3CLB - chains A and D; structure by X-ray diffraction, 3.00 A resolution.

Chain A (and D):
Molecule: Dhfr-ts
Source organism: Trypanosoma cruzi
Notes: EC 1.5.1.3, 2.1.1.45; chain D of this document is another copy of the same molecule, construct and numbering; everything in this record applies to it too
UniProtKB: Q27793 (DRTS_TRYCR); residue numbers follow UniProt; this construct covers 1-521
Amino-acid sequence (521 residues; row label = number of the first residue in the row):
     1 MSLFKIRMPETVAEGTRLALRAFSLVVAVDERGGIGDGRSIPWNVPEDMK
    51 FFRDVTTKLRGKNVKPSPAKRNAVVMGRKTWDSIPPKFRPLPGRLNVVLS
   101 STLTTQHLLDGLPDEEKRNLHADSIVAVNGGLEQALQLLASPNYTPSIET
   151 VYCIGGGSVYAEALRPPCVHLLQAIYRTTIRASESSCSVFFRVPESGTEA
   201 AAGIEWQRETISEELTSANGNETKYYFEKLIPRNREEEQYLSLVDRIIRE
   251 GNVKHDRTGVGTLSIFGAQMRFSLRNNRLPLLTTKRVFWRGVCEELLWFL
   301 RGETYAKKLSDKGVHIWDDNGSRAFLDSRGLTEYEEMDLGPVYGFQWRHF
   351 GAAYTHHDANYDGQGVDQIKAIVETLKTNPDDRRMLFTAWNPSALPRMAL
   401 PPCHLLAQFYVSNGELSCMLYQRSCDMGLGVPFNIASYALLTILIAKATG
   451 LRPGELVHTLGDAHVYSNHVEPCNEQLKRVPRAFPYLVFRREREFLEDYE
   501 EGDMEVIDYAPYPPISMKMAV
Unresolved in the structure: 1, 116-120, 517-521 (chain D: 115-120, 516-521)
Curated features (UniProtKB/Swiss-Prot):
  - active site: C403
  - binding site (substrate): V26, D48, I154, Y160, T178
  - binding site (NADP(+)): A28, G34 to S40, R78 to T80, L99 to T102, G155 to E162
  - binding site (dUMP): R257, H404, Q422 to D426, N434, H464 to Y466
Ligand contacts:
  - NADP (NAP; NADP nicotinamide-adenine-dinucleotide phosphate): V26, V27, A28, I35, G36, D37, G38, R39, S40, I41, W43, G77, R78, K79, T80, S83, L99, S100, S101, T102, L103, N129, G130, G131, I154, G155, G156, G157, S158, V159, Y160, E162, V189
  - trimetrexate (TMQ): V26, V27, A28, I41, D48, M49, F52, T80, S83, I84, P85, F88, L91, I154, Y160, T178

Interface between chain A and chain D:
Residue-residue contacts (96):
  N252(A) with Y410(D); S412(D); N413(D)
  K254(A) with D381(D); Y410(D); V411(D)
  H255(A) with D381(D)
  D256(A) with R383(D)
  R257(A) with D382(D), salt bridge; R384(D)
  T262(A) with R383(D)
  S264(A) with Y410(D), hydrogen bond
  F266(A) with R271(D), hydrogen bond (backbone-side chain); Q408(D); Y410(D), hydrophobic; S417(D); C418(D); M419(D), hydrophobic
  G267(A) with Q269(D); R271(D), hydrogen bond (backbone-side chain); M419(D)
  A268(A) with Q269(D), hydrogen bond (backbone-side chain)
  Q269(A) with G267(D); A268(D), hydrogen bond (side chain-backbone); Q269(D); T459(D)
  R271(A) with F266(D), hydrogen bond (side chain-backbone); G267(D), hydrogen bond (side chain-backbone)
  F350(A) with N391(D); P392(D); S393(D)
  Q368(A) with P392(D)
  D381(A) with K254(D), salt bridge; H255(D), hydrogen bond (side chain-backbone)
  D382(A) with R257(D), salt bridge
  R383(A) with D256(D), salt bridge; R423(D), hydrogen bond (backbone-side chain); S424(D), hydrogen bond; D462(D); H464(D), hydrogen bond; Y466(D)
  R384(A) with R257(D); R329(D); P401(D); R423(D)
  L386(A) with W390(D); L405(D), hydrophobic; R423(D)
  T388(A) with W390(D)
  W390(A) with R384(D); L386(D); T388(D)
  N391(A) with F350(D)
  P392(A) with F350(D); V366(D); Q368(D)
  S393(A) with F350(D); V366(D)
  P401(A) with R384(D)
  L405(A) with L406(D), hydrophobic
  L406(A) with L405(D), hydrophobic; Y421(D), hydrophobic
  Q408(A) with F266(D); Y421(D), hydrogen bond; R423(D), hydrogen bond (side chain-backbone); G461(D); D462(D)
  Y410(A) with N252(D), hydrogen bond; K254(D); S264(D), hydrogen bond; I265(D); F266(D), hydrophobic; D462(D)
  V411(A) with K254(D), hydrogen bond (backbone-side chain)
  S412(A) with N252(D), hydrogen bond
  S417(A) with F266(D)
  C418(A) with F266(D)
  M419(A) with F266(D), hydrophobic; G267(D); Y421(D), hydrophobic; T459(D); L460(D)
  Y421(A) with Q408(D), hydrogen bond; M419(D), hydrophobic
  R423(A) with R383(D), hydrogen bond (side chain-backbone); R384(D); L386(D); Q408(D), hydrogen bond (backbone-side chain)
  S424(A) with R383(D)
  T459(A) with Q269(D); T459(D)
  G461(A) with Q408(D)
  D462(A) with R383(D); Y410(D)
  H464(A) with R383(D)
  Y466(A) with R383(D)
Also at the interface, not in a pair above, chain A (48 interface residues in all): I265, V366, L400, N413, V457, L460
Also at the interface, not in a pair above, chain D (50 interface residues in all): G351, L400, F409, V457

Summary:
48 residues of chain A face 50 of chain D across their interface, with 20 hydrogen bonds and 4 salt bridges.
Among the polar pairs are R257(A)-D382(D), D381(A)-K254(D) and R383(A)-D256(D). Chain A binds NADP and
trimetrexate.
Chain A and chain D are both Dhfr-ts (Trypanosoma cruzi); the structure, Structure of bifunctional TcDHFR-TS
in complex with TMQ, was determined by X-ray diffraction together with 3CL9 and 2H2Q from the same study.
